PDB entry 8XLL | electron microscopy, 3.10 A resolution | chains B and J of the 24 polymer chains in the assembly

# Chain B (and J)
Name: Dihydrolipoyllysine-residue succinyltransferase component of 2-oxoglutarate dehydrogenase complex, mitochondrial
Source organism: Rattus norvegicus
Notes: EC 2.3.1.61; chain J of this document is another copy of the same molecule, construct and numbering; everything in this record applies to it too
UniProtKB: Q01205 (ODO2_RAT); residues 239-454 here = UniProt positions 239-454
Chain sequence (216 residues; numbered 239 to 454; the number before each row is that of its first residue):
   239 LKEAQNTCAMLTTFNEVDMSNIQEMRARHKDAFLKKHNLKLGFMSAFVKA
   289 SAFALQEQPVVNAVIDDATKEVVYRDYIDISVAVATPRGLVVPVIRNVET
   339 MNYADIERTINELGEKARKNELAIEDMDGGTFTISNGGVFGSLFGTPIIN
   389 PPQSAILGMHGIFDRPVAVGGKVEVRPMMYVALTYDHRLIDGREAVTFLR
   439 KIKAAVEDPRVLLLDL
Unresolved in the structure: 239-242 (chain J: 239-246)

# Chain B / chain J interface
Pairs across the interface (50):
  Asn-259(B) / Arg-448(J)  hydrogen bond
  Met-263(B) / Arg-448(J)
  Met-263(B) / Leu-452(J)  hydrophobic
  Arg-266(B) / Asp-446(J)
  Arg-266(B) / Arg-448(J)
  His-267(B) / Asp-446(J)  salt bridge
  His-267(B) / Val-449(J)
  His-267(B) / Leu-452(J)
  His-267(B) / Leu-454(J)
  Ala-270(B) / Leu-454(J)  hydrophobic
  Phe-271(B) / Leu-452(J)  hydrophobic
  Lys-274(B) / Glu-295(J)  salt bridge
  Lys-274(B) / Asp-453(J)  salt bridge
  Lys-274(B) / Leu-454(J)
  His-275(B) / Leu-452(J)
  His-275(B) / Asp-453(J)  salt bridge
  His-275(B) / Leu-454(J)
  Leu-279(B) / Leu-452(J)  hydrophobic
  Lys-287(B) / Leu-451(J)
  Glu-295(B) / Lys-274(J)  salt bridge
  Asn-340(B) / Leu-451(J)
  Asn-340(B) / Asp-453(J)
  Tyr-341(B) / Leu-451(J)  hydrogen bond (backbone-backbone)
  Tyr-341(B) / Leu-452(J)  hydrophobic
  Ala-342(B) / Leu-452(J)
  Asp-446(B) / Arg-266(J)  salt bridge
  Asp-446(B) / His-267(J)  salt bridge
  Pro-447(B) / Leu-451(J)
  Arg-448(B) / Asn-259(J)  hydrogen bond (side chain-backbone)
  Arg-448(B) / Glu-262(J)
  Arg-448(B) / Met-263(J)
  Arg-448(B) / Arg-266(J)
  Val-449(B) / His-267(J)
  Leu-450(B) / Leu-451(J)  hydrophobic
  Leu-451(B) / Asn-340(J)
  Leu-451(B) / Tyr-341(J)  hydrogen bond (backbone-backbone)
  Leu-451(B) / Pro-447(J)
  Leu-452(B) / Met-263(J)  hydrophobic
  Leu-452(B) / His-267(J)
  Leu-452(B) / Phe-271(J)
  Leu-452(B) / Leu-279(J)  hydrophobic
  Leu-452(B) / Tyr-341(J)  hydrophobic
  Leu-452(B) / Ala-342(J)
  Asp-453(B) / Lys-274(J)  hydrogen bond (backbone-side chain)
  Asp-453(B) / His-275(J)  hydrogen bond (backbone-side chain)
  Asp-453(B) / Asn-340(J)
  Leu-454(B) / His-267(J)
  Leu-454(B) / Ala-270(J)  hydrophobic
  Leu-454(B) / Phe-271(J)  hydrophobic
  Leu-454(B) / Lys-274(J)  hydrogen bond (backbone-side chain)
Other interface residues (no listed pair), chain B (24 interface residues in all): Asp-343
Other interface residues (no listed pair), chain J (24 interface residues in all): Lys-439, Leu-450

# Summary
Chain B and chain J each contribute 24 residues to their interface, with 7 hydrogen bonds and 7 salt bridges.
Among the polar pairs are His-267(B)/Asp-446(J), Lys-274(B)/Glu-295(J) and Lys-274(B)/Asp-453(J).
Chain B and chain J are both Dihydrolipoyllysine-residue succinyltransferase component of 2-oxoglutarate
dehydrogenase complex, mitochondrial (Rattus norvegicus); the structure, Structure of the native
2-oxoglutarate dehydrogenase complex (OGDHC) in the adult cortex and hippocampus, was determined by electron
microscopy (same publication as 8XLJ).
